Entry 8SAY (electron microscopy, 3.40 A resolution); this record covers chains A and K of the 12 polymer chains in the assembly.

Chain A (and K):
Protein: CH848.10.17 gp120
From: HIV-1 06TG.HT008
Notes: chain K of this document is another copy of the same molecule, construct and numbering; everything in this record applies to it too
UniProtKB: A0A1W6IPB2 (A0A1W6IPB2_9HIV1); the construct lacks a stretch of the UniProt sequence and is renumbered around it, so the offset changes along the chain: 34-139 = UniProt 30-135; 150-185 = UniProt 136-171; 186-309 = UniProt 174-297; 312-321 = UniProt 298-307; 3 more segments
Chain sequence (463 residues; numbered 31 to 505 plus 3 insertion-coded residues; 15 numbers in that range are skipped by the numbering (no residue carries them; nothing is unmodelled there); the number before each row is that of its first residue; a row labelled like 185A-185B holds insertion residues (185A, then the next letters in order)):
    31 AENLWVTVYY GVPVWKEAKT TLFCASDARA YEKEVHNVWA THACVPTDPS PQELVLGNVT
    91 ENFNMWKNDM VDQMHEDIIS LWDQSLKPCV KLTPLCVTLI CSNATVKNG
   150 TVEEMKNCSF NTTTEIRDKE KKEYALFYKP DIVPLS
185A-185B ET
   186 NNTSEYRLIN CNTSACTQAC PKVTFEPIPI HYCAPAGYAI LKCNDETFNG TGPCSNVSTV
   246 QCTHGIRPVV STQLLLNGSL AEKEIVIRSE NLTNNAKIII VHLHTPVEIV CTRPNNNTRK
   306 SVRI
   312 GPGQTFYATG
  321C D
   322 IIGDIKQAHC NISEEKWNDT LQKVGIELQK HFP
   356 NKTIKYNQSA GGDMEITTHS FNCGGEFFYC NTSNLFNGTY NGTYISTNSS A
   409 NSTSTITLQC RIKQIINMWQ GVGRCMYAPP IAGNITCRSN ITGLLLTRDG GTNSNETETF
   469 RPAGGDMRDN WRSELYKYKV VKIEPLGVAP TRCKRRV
Unresolved in the structure: 31, 416 (chain K: 31)
Differences from the reference sequence: expression tag (31-33); conflict Cys201 (Val189 in A0A1W6IPB2), Cys433 (Ala417 in A0A1W6IPB2), Lys490 (Glu474 in A0A1W6IPB2), Glu492 (Gln476 in A0A1W6IPB2), Val496 (Ile480 in A0A1W6IPB2), Arg500 (Gly484 in A0A1W6IPB2), Cys501 (Ala485 in A0A1W6IPB2)
Disulfides: Cys54-Cys74, Cys119-Cys205, Cys126-Cys196, Cys131-Cys157, Cys201-Cys433, Cys218-Cys247, Cys228-Cys239, Cys296-Cys331, Cys378-Cys445, Cys385-Cys418
Covalent attachments: N-acetylglucosamine (NAG) linked to Asn156, Asn301, Asn442; glycan linked to Asn332

How chain A and chain K interact:
Residue-residue contacts (16; chain A residue first):
  Glu164(A) - Cys126(K)  hydrogen bond (backbone-side chain)
  Glu164(A) - Cys196(K)
  Ile165(A) - Cys126(K)
  Ile165(A) - Val127(K)
  Ile165(A) - Thr128(K)
  Ile165(A) - Leu184(K)  hydrophobic
  Arg166(A) - Pro124(K)  hydrogen bond (side chain-backbone)
  Arg166(A) - Cys126(K)  hydrogen bond (backbone-backbone)
  Arg166(A) - Val127(K)
  Arg166(A) - Asn160(K)
  Arg166(A) - Thr162(K)  hydrogen bond
  Arg166(A) - Glu169(K)  salt bridge
  Asp167(A) - Val127(K)
  Arg308(A) - Cys196(K)
  Pro313(A) - Cys196(K)  hydrophobic
  Gly314(A) - Ser199(K)
Other interface residues (no listed pair), chain K (15 interface residues in all): Thr123, Thr161, Arg192, Thr198, Ala200

Overview:
Chain A and chain K form an interface of 7 and 15 residues respectively; the contacts include 4 hydrogen bonds
and 1 salt bridge. Among the polar pairs are Arg166(A)-Glu169(K), Glu164(A)-Cys126(K) and Arg166(A)-Pro124(K).
Covalently linked N-acetylglucosamine: at Asn156(A), Asn301(A) and Asn442(A).
Chain A and chain K are both CH848.10.17 gp120 (HIV-1 06TG.HT008); the structure, CryoEM structure of
DH270.3-CH848.10.17, was determined by electron microscopy (same publication as 8SAL, 8SAN, 8SAQ, 8SAR, 8SAS,
8SAT and 9 further entries).
